Entry 7XG4 (electron microscopy, 3.70 A resolution); this record covers chains B and I of the 12 polymer chains in the assembly.

Chain B:
Protein: Csf3
Organism: Pseudomonas aeruginosa
Sequence (220 residues; row label = number of the first residue in the row):
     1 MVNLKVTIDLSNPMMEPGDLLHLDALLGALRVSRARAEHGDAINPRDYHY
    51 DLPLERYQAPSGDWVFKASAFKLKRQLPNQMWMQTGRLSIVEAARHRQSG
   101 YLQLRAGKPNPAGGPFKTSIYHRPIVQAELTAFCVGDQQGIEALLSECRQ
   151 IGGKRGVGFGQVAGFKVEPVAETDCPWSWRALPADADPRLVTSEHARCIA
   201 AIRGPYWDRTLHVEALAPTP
Disordered / not traced: 1

Chain I:
Molecule: crRNA
Organism: Pseudomonas aeruginosa
Sequence (61 nucleotides; each row starts with the number of its first residue):
     1 GUGAACGGUGGAGCAACACCUGAAGGAAGGCUUGAUGAGCGUGUUCCCCG
    51 CAUACGCGGGX
Modified / non-standard residues: 23G (guanosine-5'-phosphate-2',3'-cyclic phosphate) at position 61

How chain B and chain I interact:
Pairs across the interface (44):
  Asp-19(B) with G3(I), base contact
  Leu-20(B) with G3(I), hydrogen bond to the base
  Leu-21(B) with U2(I), sugar contact; G3(I), phosphate contact
  Ala-25(B) with G1(I), phosphate contact; U2(I), sugar contact; G3(I), phosphate contact
  Leu-26(B) with U2(I), base contact
  Gly-28(B) with G1(I), phosphate contact
  Ala-29(B) with G1(I), phosphate contact; U2(I), phosphate contact
  Arg-36(B) with G1(I), base contact
  Pro-45(B) with G1(I), base contact
  Arg-46(B) with G1(I), hydrogen bond to the base
  His-49(B) with G1(I), phosphate contact
  Met-83(B) with U9(I), base contact
  Gln-84(B) with U9(I), phosphate contact
  Thr-85(B) with G7(I), hydrogen bond to the sugar; G8(I), hydrogen bond to the sugar; U9(I), hydrogen bond to the phosphate
  Gly-86(B) with G7(I), hydrogen bond to the sugar
  Arg-87(B) with G8(I), hydrogen bond to the sugar; U9(I), hydrogen bond to the sugar; G10(I), hydrogen bond to the base
  Ser-89(B) with G8(I), hydrogen bond to the base
  Ser-119(B) with G7(I), hydrogen bond to the base
  Tyr-121(B) with G7(I), hydrogen bond to the base
  Gly-153(B) with A4(I), sugar contact; A5(I), phosphate contact
  Lys-154(B) with A5(I), hydrogen bond to the phosphate; C6(I), phosphate contact; G7(I), salt bridge to the phosphate
  Arg-155(B) with U2(I), hydrogen bond to the base; A5(I), hydrogen bond to the phosphate
  Ile-199(B) with G3(I), base contact
  Ala-200(B) with G3(I), base contact
  Ala-201(B) with G3(I), base contact
  Gly-204(B) with G1(I), sugar contact
  Pro-205(B) with G1(I), base contact
  Tyr-206(B) with G3(I), base contact
  Trp-207(B) with G1(I), hydrogen bond to the sugar; G3(I), sugar contact; A4(I), stacking on the base
  His-212(B) with G3(I), hydrogen bond to the base
Also at the interface, not in a pair above, chain B (34 interface residues in all): Val-32, Leu-88, Gly-152, Ala-181

Summary:
34 residues of chain B and 10 residues of chain I are in contact, with 17 hydrogen bonds, 1 salt bridge and 1
aromatic stacking contact. Polar contacts include Leu-20(B)/G3(I), Arg-46(B)/G1(I) and Arg-87(B)/G10(I).
Chain B is Csf3 and chain I is crRNA, both from Pseudomonas aeruginosa; the structure, CryoEM structure of
type IV-A CasDinG bound NTS-nicked Csf-crRNA-dsDNA quaternary complex in a second state, was determined by
electron microscopy, deposited together with 7XF1, 7XFZ, 7XG0, 7XG1, 7XG2 and 7XG3.
